Entry 6XQL (X-ray diffraction, 1.97 A resolution); this record covers chain A.

== Chain A ==
Name: GH16 family protein
Organism: uncultured bacterium
Notes: EC 3.2.1.39
UniProtKB: A0A0B5H9B3 (A0A0B5H9B3_9BACT); residues 2-266 here correspond to UniProt positions 1-265 (UniProt number = residue number - 1)
Amino-acid sequence (269 residues; numbered -2 to 266; the number before each row is that of its first residue; numbers below 1 keep their minus sign (Gly-2 is residue -2)):
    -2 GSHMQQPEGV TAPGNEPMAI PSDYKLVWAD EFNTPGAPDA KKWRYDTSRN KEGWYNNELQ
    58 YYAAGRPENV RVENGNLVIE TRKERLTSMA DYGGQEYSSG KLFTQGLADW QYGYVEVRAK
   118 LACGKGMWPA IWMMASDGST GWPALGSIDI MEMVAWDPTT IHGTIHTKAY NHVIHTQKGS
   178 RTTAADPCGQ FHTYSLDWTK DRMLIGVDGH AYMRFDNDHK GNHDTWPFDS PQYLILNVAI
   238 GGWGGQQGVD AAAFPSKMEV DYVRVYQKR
Not modelled in the structure: -2 to 6, 266
Differences from the reference sequence: expression tag (-2 to 1); engineered mutation Ser144 (Glu143 in A0A0B5H9B3)
Disulfide bonds: Cys120-Cys185
Ion coordination: Ca2+: Glu28, Gly72, Asp258
Reported in the primary citation:
  - catalytic residues: Asp146 (proposed by the authors, not directly observed)
  - specificity-determining residues: Trp129 (from molecular simulation)

== Overview ==
Glu28, Gly72 and Asp258 coordinate Ca2+. From the paper: the catalytic residue Asp146; the specificity
determinant Trp129.
Chain A is GH16 family protein (uncultured bacterium); the structure, Crystal structure of SCLam E144S mutant,
a non-specific endo-beta-1,3(4)-glucanase from family GH16, co-crystallized with cellohexaose, presenting ...,
was determined by X-ray diffraction together with 6XOF, 6XQF, 6XQG, 6XQH and 6XQM from the same study.
